PDB entry 6BUZ | electron microscopy, 3.92 A resolution | chains E and J of the 11 polymer chains in the assembly

== Chain E ==
Protein: Histone H3-like centromeric protein A
Source organism: Homo sapiens
Reference sequence: P49450 (CENPA_HUMAN); numbering as in UniProt (aligned over 1-140)
Sequence (160 residues; row label = number of the first residue in the row; numbers below 1 keep their minus sign (Met-19 is residue -19)):
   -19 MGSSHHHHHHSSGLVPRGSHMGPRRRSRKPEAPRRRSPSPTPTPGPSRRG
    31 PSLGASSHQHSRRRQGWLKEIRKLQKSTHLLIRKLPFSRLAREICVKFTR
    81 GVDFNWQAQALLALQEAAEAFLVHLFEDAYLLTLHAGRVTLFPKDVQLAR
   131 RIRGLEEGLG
Not modelled in the structure: -19 to 44, 136-140
Construct notes: expression tag (-19 to 0)
Curated features (UniProtKB/Swiss-Prot):
  - region: Gln39 to Leu54 (Important for flexibility of DNA ends that protrude from nucleosomes)
  - modified residue: Gly2 (N,N,N-trimethylglycine), Ser7 (Phosphoserine), Ser17 (Phosphoserine), Ser19 (Phosphoserine), Ser27 (Phosphoserine), Ser68 (Phosphoserine)
  - mutagenesis: Ser7 (S7A: Induces a delay at the terminal stage of cytokinesis and chromosome misalignment during mitosis due to a defect in kinetochore attachment to microtubules), Ser17 (S17A: Impaired mitotic chromosome congression and chromosome segregation; when associated with A-19), Ser19 (S19A: Impaired mitotic chromosome congression and chromosome segregation; when associated with A-17), Ser68 (S68A: No effect on interaction with HJURP. Impairs localization at centromeres; S68E/Q: Impairs interaction with HJURP, association with chromatin and localization at centromeres), Arg80 to Gly81 (Impairs retention at centromeres, but not targeting to centromeres), His104 (H104G: Reduces location at centromeres. Abolishes location at centromeres; when associated with C-112), Leu112 (L112C: No effect on location at centromeres. Abolishes location at centromeres; when associated with G-104)
What the authors report for this chain:
  - mutagenesis - R80C/V82M: abolished binding to Wild-type hCENP-N
  - mutagenesis - R80C/V82M: abolished binding to Maltose-binding periplasmic protein, Centromere protein N chimera

== Chain J ==
Molecule: 147-nt DNA strand
Sequence (147 nucleotides; each row starts with the number of its first residue; numbers below 1 keep their minus sign (DA-73 is residue -73)):
   -73 ATCGGATGTATATATCTGACACGTGCCTGGAGACTAGGGAGTAATCCCCT
   -23 TGGCGGTTAAAACGCGGGGGACAGCGCGTACGTGCGTTTAAGCGGTGCTA
    27 GAGCTGTCTACGACCAATTGAGCGGCCTCGGCACCGGGATTCTCGAT
Not modelled in the structure: -73, 73

== How chain E and chain J interact ==
Residue-residue contacts (14; chain E residue first):
  Arg63(E) - DA-14(J)  salt bridge to the phosphate
  Arg63(E) - DA-13(J)  salt bridge to the phosphate
  Arg72(E) - DT-23(J)  salt bridge to the phosphate
  Asn85(E) - DT-24(J)  phosphate contact
  Asn85(E) - DT-23(J)  phosphate contact
  Trp86(E) - DT-24(J)  phosphate contact
  Trp86(E) - DT-23(J)  hydrogen bond to the phosphate
  Gln87(E) - DT-24(J)  phosphate contact
  Ala88(E) - DT-24(J)  phosphate contact
  Arg118(E) - DA-3(J)  phosphate contact
  Arg118(E) - DC-2(J)  salt bridge to the phosphate
  Val119(E) - DA-3(J)  hydrogen bond to the phosphate
  Thr120(E) - DG-4(J)  phosphate contact
  Thr120(E) - DA-3(J)  hydrogen bond to the phosphate
Also at the interface, not in a pair above, chain E (12 interface residues in all): Phe84, Gly117, Phe122

== Overview ==
The interface between chain E and chain J involves 12 residues on one side and 7 on the other, with 3 hydrogen
bonds and 4 salt bridges. Polar contacts include Trp86(E)-DT-23(J), Val119(E)-DA-3(J) and Thr120(E)-DA-3(J).
From the paper: R80C/V82M of chain E abolish binding to Wild-type hCENP-N; R80C/V82M of chain E abolish
binding to Maltose-binding periplasmic protein, Centromere protein N chimera.
Here chain E is Histone H3-like centromeric protein A (Homo sapiens) and chain J is a 147-nt DNA strand. Entry
6BUZ (Cryo-EM structure of CENP-A nucleosome in complex with kinetochore protein CENP-N) was determined by
electron microscopy.
